PDB entry 6N7S | electron microscopy, 4.60 A resolution (low resolution: residue-level contacts below are approximate; hydrogen-bond / salt-bridge calls are withheld) | chains A and F of the 7 polymer chains in the assembly

[Chain A (and F)]
Molecule: DNA primase/helicase
Source organism: Enterobacteria phage T7
Notes: EC 2.7.7.-, 3.6.4.12; chain F of this document is another copy of the same molecule, construct and numbering; everything in this record applies to it too
Reference sequence: P03692 (PRIM_BPT7); residues 1-566 here = UniProt positions 1-566
Chain sequence (566 residues; each row starts with the number of its first residue):
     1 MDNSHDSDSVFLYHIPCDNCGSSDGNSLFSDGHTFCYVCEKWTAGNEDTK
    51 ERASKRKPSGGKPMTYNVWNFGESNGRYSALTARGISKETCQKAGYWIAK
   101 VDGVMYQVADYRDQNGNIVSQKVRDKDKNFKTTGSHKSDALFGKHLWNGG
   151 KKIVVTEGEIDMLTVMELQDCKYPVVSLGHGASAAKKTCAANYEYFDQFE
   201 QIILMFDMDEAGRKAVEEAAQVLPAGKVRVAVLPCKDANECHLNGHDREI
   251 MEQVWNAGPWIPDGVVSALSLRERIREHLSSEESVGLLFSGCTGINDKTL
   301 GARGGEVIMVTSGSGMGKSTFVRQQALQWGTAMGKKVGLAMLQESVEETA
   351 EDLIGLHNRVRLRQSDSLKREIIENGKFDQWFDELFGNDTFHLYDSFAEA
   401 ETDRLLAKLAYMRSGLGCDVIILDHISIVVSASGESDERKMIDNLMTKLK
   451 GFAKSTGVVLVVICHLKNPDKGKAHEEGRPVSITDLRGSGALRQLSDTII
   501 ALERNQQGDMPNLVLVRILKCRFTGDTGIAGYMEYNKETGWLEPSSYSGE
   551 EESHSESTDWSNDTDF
Not modelled in the structure: 1-263, 281-284, 397-401, 431-436, 550-566 (chain F: 1-263, 281-284, 374-376, 396-403, 430-438, 546-566)
Construct notes: engineered mutation Gln343 (Glu in P03692)
Residues lining bound ligands: dTTP (TTP): Gln494, Arg522, Phe523, Thr524, Gly525
Curated features (UniProtKB/Swiss-Prot):
  - zinc finger: Cys17 to Cys39 (C4-like)
  - region: Glu550 to Phe566 (Binding to viral DNA polymerase)
  - binding site (Zn(2+)): Cys17, Cys20, Cys36, Cys39
  - binding site (Mg(2+)): Glu157, Asp207, Asp237
  - binding site (ATP): Ser312 to Ser319
  - site (dTTP/dATP binding): Arg361, His465, Arg504, Arg522, Tyr535
From the paper describing this entry:
  - mutagenesis - E343Q: abolished catalytic activity (citing earlier work)
  - mutagenesis - E343Q: increased binding to the 25-nt DNA strand (citing earlier work)
  - specificity-determining residues: His33 (citing earlier work)

[How chain A and chain F interact]
Contacting residue pairs - 31 pairs, chain A then chain F:
  Val346(A) with Leu271(F)
  Glu347(A) with Arg274(F); His278(F)
  Glu348(A) with His278(F)
  Ala350(A) with Leu271(F); Ile275(F)
  Glu351(A) with Ile275(F); His278(F)
  Lys369(A) with Leu279(F)
  Ile373(A) with Arg276(F)
  Phe378(A) with Arg272(F); Ile275(F); Arg276(F)
  Asp379(A) with Arg272(F)
  Phe382(A) with Ala268(F); Leu271(F); Arg272(F)
  Asp383(A) with Arg272(F)
  Phe386(A) with Ala268(F); Leu269(F)
  Gly387(A) with Leu269(F)
  Asp389(A) with Leu269(F)
  Phe391(A) with Ala268(F)
  His392(A) with Ser267(F)
  Leu393(A) with Val265(F); Val266(F)
  Tyr394(A) with Val265(F)
  Asp395(A) with Gly264(F)
  Lys408(A) with Gly264(F)
  Met412(A) with Val265(F)
  Asp437(A) with Lys471(F)
Other interface residues (no listed pair), chain A (23 interface residues in all): Ile354
Other interface residues (no listed pair), chain F (15 interface residues in all): Glu273

[Summary]
23 residues of chain A face 15 of chain F across their interface. Chain A binds dTTP. Curated annotation
(UniProt) lists 4 Zn2+-binding residues, 3 Mg2+-binding residues and 8 ATP-binding residues on chain A. From
the paper: E343Q of chain A abolishes catalytic activity; the specificity determinant His33(A).
Chain A and chain F are both DNA primase/helicase (Enterobacteria phage T7); the structure, Structure of
bacteriophage T7 E343Q mutant gp4 helicase-primase in complex with ssDNA, dTTP, AC dinucleotide and ..., was
determined by electron microscopy together with 6N7I, 6N7N, 6N7T, 6N7V, 6N7W, 6N9U and 3 further entries from
the same study.
